Entry 3JAL (electron microscopy, 3.50 A resolution); this record covers chains N and A of the 14 polymer chains in the assembly.

Chain N:
Protein: Microtubule-associated protein RP/EB family member 3
Source organism: Homo sapiens
Reference sequence: Q9UPY8 (MARE3_HUMAN); residues 1-200 here = UniProt positions 1-200
Chain sequence (203 residues; row label = number of the first residue in the row; numbers below 1 keep their minus sign (Ser-2 is residue -2)):
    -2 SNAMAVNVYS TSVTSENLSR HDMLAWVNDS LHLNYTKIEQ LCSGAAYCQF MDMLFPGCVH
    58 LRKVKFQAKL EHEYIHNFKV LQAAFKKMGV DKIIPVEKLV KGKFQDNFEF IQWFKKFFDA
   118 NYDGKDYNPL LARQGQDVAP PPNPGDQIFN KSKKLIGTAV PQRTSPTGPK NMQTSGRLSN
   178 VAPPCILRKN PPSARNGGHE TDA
Unresolved in the structure: -2 to 0, 132-200
Differences from the reference sequence: expression tag (-2 to 0)
UniProt features mapped onto this chain:
  - modified residue (Phosphoserine): Ser162, Ser176

Chain A:
Protein: Tubulin alpha-1B chain
Source organism: Sus scrofa
Reference sequence: Q2XVP4 (TBA1B_PIG); numbering as in UniProt (aligned over 1-451)
Chain sequence (451 residues; numbered 1 to 451; the number before each row is that of its first residue):
     1 MRECISIHVG QAGVQIGNAC WELYCLEHGI QPDGQMPSDK TIGGGDDSFN TFFSETGAGK
    61 HVPRAVFVDL EPTVIDEVRT GTYRQLFHPE QLITGKEDAA NNYARGHYTI GKEIIDLVLD
   121 RIRKLADQCT GLQGFLVFHS FGGGTGSGFT SLLMERLSVD YGKKSKLEFS IYPAPQVSTA
   181 VVEPYNSILT THTTLEHSDC AFMVDNEAIY DICRRNLDIE RPTYTNLNRL ISQIVSSITA
   241 SLRFDGALNV DLTEFQTNLV PYPRIHFPLA TYAPVISAEK AYHEQLSVAE ITNACFEPAN
   301 QMVKCDPRHG KYMACCLLYR GDVVPKDVNA AIATIKTKRS IQFVDWCPTG FKVGINYQPP
   361 TVVPGGDLAK VQRAVCMLSN TTAIAEAWAR LDHKFDLMYA KRAFVHWYVG EGMEEGEFSE
   421 AREDMAALEK DYEEVGVDSV EGEGEEEGEE Y
Unresolved in the structure: 38-46, 442-451
Ion coordination: Mg2+: Glu71 (together with GTP)
Ligand contacts: GTP (guanosine-5'-triphosphate): Gly10, Gln11, Ala12, Gln15, Asp69, Glu71, Asp98, Ala99, Ala100, Asn101, Ser140, Gly143, Gly144, Thr145, Gly146, Ile171, Thr179, Glu183, Asn206, Tyr224, Leu227, Asn228, Ile231
UniProt features mapped onto this chain:
  - motif: Met1 to Cys4 (MREC motif)
  - active site: Glu254
  - binding site (GTP): Gly10, Gln11, Ala12, Gln15, Glu71, Ala99, Ser140, Gly143, Gly144, Thr145, Gly146, Thr179, Glu183, Asn206, Tyr224, Asn228, Leu252
  - binding site (Mg(2+)): Glu71
  - site: Tyr451 (Involved in polymerization)
  - modified residue: Lys40 (N6,N6,N6-trimethyllysine), Ser48 (Phosphoserine), Ser232 (Phosphoserine), Tyr282 (3'-nitrotyrosine), Arg339 (Omega-N-methylarginine), Ser439 (Phosphoserine), Glu443 (5-glutamyl polyglutamate), Glu445 (5-glutamyl polyglutamate), Tyr451 (3'-nitrotyrosine)
  - cross-link (Glycyl lysine isopeptide (Lys-Gly)): Lys326 (interchain with G-Cter in ubiquitin), Lys370 (interchain with G-Cter in ubiquitin)
What the authors report for this chain:
  - catalytic residues: Glu254 (citing earlier work)

Chain N / chain A interface:
Contacting residue pairs (13; chain N residue first):
  Tyr6(N) with Glu196(A); His197(A)
  Ser7(N) with Gly162(A)
  Thr8(N) with Ser158(A), hydrogen bond; Gly162(A); Asp199(A)
  Ser9(N) with Glu196(A)
  Thr11(N) with Pro263(A)
  Lys89(N) with Val159(A)
  Ile90(N) with Asp160(A)
  Glu106(N) with Gly162(A); Lys163(A), salt bridge
  Gln109(N) with Lys163(A), hydrogen bond
Also at the interface, not in a pair above, chain N (10 interface residues in all): Asp88
Also at the interface, not in a pair above, chain A (10 interface residues in all): Ser198

Overview:
The chain N/chain A interface involves 10 residues from each chain, with 2 hydrogen bonds and 1 salt bridge.
Polar contacts include Glu106(N)-Lys163(A), Thr8(N)-Ser158(A) and Gln109(N)-Lys163(A). Bound to chain A: GTP.
Curated annotation (UniProt) lists active-site residue Glu254(A), 17 GTP-binding residues and Mg2+-binding
residue Glu71(A) on chain A. From the paper: the catalytic residue Glu254(A).
Chain N is Microtubule-associated protein RP/EB family member 3 (Homo sapiens) and chain A is Tubulin alpha-1B
chain (Sus scrofa); the structure, Cryo-EM structure of GMPCPP-microtubule co-polymerized with EB3, was
determined by electron microscopy (same publication as 3JAK, 3JAR, 3JAS, 3JAT and 3JAW).
